PDB entry 5H8W | X-ray diffraction, 2.20 A resolution | chains A and E

# Chain A
Molecule: ATP-dependent DNA helicase Ta0057
Source organism: Thermoplasma acidophilum
Notes: EC 3.6.4.12
UniProt: Q9HM14 (XPD_THEAC); residues 19-615 here correspond to UniProt positions 1-597 (UniProt number = residue number - 18)
Chain sequence (597 residues; each row starts with the number of its first residue):
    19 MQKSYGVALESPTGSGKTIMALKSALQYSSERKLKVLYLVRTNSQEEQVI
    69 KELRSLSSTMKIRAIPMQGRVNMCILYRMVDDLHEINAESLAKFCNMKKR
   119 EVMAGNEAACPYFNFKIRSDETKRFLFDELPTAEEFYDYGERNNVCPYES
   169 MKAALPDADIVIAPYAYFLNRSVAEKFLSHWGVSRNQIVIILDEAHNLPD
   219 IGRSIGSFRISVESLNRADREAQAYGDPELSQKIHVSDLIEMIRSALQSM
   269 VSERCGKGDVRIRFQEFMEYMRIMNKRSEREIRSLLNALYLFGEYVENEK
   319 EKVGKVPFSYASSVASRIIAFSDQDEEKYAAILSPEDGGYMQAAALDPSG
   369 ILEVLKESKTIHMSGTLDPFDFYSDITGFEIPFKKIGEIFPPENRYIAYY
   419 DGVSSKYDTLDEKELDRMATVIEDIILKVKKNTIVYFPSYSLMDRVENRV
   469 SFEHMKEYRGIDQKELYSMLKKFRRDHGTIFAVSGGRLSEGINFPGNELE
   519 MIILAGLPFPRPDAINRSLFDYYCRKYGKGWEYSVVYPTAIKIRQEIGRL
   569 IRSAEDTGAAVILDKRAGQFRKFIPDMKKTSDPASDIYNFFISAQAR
Unresolved in the structure: 19
Sequence notes: engineered mutation Ala306 (Tyr288 in Q9HM14), Ala329 (Cys311 in Q9HM14), Ala363 (Cys345 in Q9HM14), Cys542 (Glu524 in Q9HM14), Ala578 (Cys560 in Q9HM14)
Swiss-Prot annotation at these positions:
  - motif: Asp211 to His214 (DEAH box)
  - binding site (ATP): Ser29 to Thr36
  - binding site ([4Fe-4S] cluster): Cys92, Cys113, Cys128, Cys164
  - binding site (ssDNA): Trp549, Arg584
What the authors report for this chain:
  - contacts within the chain: Asp582-Arg584 (hydrogen bond)
  - binding site for the 5-nt DNA strand (chain E): Glu354, Tyr425, Tyr458, Arg529, Pro530, Phe538, Arg584
  - conformationally variable residues (loop rearrangement): Ser422 to Leu428
  - mutagenesis - K35A: abolished catalytic activity

# Chain E
Molecule: 5-nt DNA strand
Sequence (5 nucleotides; row label = number of the first residue in the row):
     1 TACGA

# How chain A and chain E interact
Residue-residue contacts - 29 pairs, chain A then chain E:
  Glu354(A) - DG4(E)  hydrogen bond to the base
  Lys424(A) - DC3(E)  phosphate contact
  Tyr425(A) - DC3(E)  stacking on the base
  Pro456(A) - DG4(E)  phosphate contact
  Ser457(A) - DG4(E)  phosphate contact
  Ser457(A) - DA5(E)  phosphate contact
  Tyr458(A) - DA5(E)  hydrogen bond to the phosphate
  Arg477(A) - DA5(E)  salt bridge to the phosphate
  Val501(A) - DA5(E)  phosphate contact
  Phe527(A) - DA2(E)  phosphate contact
  Phe527(A) - DC3(E)  sugar contact
  Pro528(A) - DA2(E)  base contact
  Pro528(A) - DC3(E)  sugar contact
  Arg529(A) - DA2(E)  base contact
  Arg529(A) - DC3(E)  sugar contact
  Arg529(A) - DG4(E)  sugar contact
  Pro530(A) - DA2(E)  base contact
  Pro530(A) - DC3(E)  sugar contact
  Asn534(A) - DA2(E)  base contact
  Arg535(A) - DA2(E)  base contact
  Phe538(A) - DT1(E)  stacking on the base
  Phe538(A) - DA2(E)  base contact
  Asp539(A) - DT1(E)  base contact
  Trp549(A) - DT1(E)  sugar contact
  Trp549(A) - DA2(E)  sugar contact
  Ser552(A) - DA2(E)  base contact
  Val553(A) - DA2(E)  base contact
  Arg584(A) - DA2(E)  phosphate contact
  Arg584(A) - DC3(E)  salt bridge to the phosphate
Also at the interface, not in a pair above, chain A (22 interface residues in all): Ser423, Leu525

# In short
The interface between chain A and chain E involves 22 residues on one side and 5 on the other; the contacts
include 2 hydrogen bonds, 2 salt bridges and 2 aromatic stacking contacts. Among the polar pairs are
Glu354(A)-DG4(E), Tyr458(A)-DA5(E) and Arg477(A)-DA5(E). From the paper: a binding site for the 5-nt DNA
strand (chain E) at Glu354(A), Tyr425(A) and Tyr458(A) among others; K35A of chain A abolishes catalytic
activity.
Chain A is ATP-dependent DNA helicase Ta0057 (Thermoplasma acidophilum) and chain E is a 5-nt DNA strand; the
structure, XPD mechanism, was determined by X-ray diffraction, deposited together with 5H8C.
